Entry 6EMZ (X-ray diffraction, 2.79 A resolution); this record covers chains A and E of the 4 polymer chains in the assembly.

# Chain A
Name: Int protein
Organism: Enterococcus faecalis
Reference sequence: Q7BP35 (Q7BP35_ENTFL); residues 82-397 here = UniProt positions 82-397
Amino-acid sequence (317 residues; each row starts with the number of its first residue):
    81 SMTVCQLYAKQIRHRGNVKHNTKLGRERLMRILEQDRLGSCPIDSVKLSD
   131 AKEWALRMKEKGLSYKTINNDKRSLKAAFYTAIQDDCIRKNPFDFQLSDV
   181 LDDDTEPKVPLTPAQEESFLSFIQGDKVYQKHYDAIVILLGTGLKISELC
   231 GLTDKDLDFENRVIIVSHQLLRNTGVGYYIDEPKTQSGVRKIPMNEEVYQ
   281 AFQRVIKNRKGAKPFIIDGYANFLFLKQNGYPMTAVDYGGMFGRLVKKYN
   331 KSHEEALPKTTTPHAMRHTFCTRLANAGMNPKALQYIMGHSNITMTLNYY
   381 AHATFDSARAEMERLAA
Not modelled in the structure: 397
Differences from the reference sequence: expression tag (81); engineered mutation Lys225 (Arg in Q7BP35)
From the paper describing this entry:
  - binding site for the 44-nt DNA strand: Thr147, Asn150, Arg153, Tyr160, Gln249, Arg252, Thr254
  - mutagenesis - R153A, R153A/Y160A: decreased catalytic activity on strand exchange
  - mutagenesis - R153A, R153A/Y160A: decreased catalytic activity on excision
  - mutagenesis - R153A/Y160A: unchanged catalytic activity
  - catalytic residues: Lys225, His344, Arg347, His370, Tyr379, Tyr380
  - contacts within the chain: Met359-Tyr380 (hydrogen bond), Leu377-Tyr380 (backbone contact)
  - self-association interface (contacts with another copy of this molecule); pairs are residue here / residue on that copy: Tyr380-Lys362 (backbone contact)
  - mutagenesis - Y379F, Y380F: unchanged catalytic activity on cleave DNA
  - mutagenesis - Y379F/Y380F: abolished catalytic activity on cleave DNA
  - mutagenesis - Y380F: abolished catalytic activity on strand exchange
  - mutagenesis - Y379F: unchanged catalytic activity on strand exchange
  - specificity-determining residues: Asn150
  - binding site for the 44-nt DNA strand (chain E): Arg153
  - mutagenesis - Y379F/Y380F: abolished catalytic activity on suicide CI5 DNA

# Chain E
Molecule: 44-nt DNA strand
Sequence (44 nucleotides; each row starts with the number of its first residue; numbers below 1 keep their minus sign (DC-20 is residue -20)):
   -20 CTAAAATCCCATATAATTTTGCTATAAAATTTTAGGTTATCGCT
Not modelled in the structure: -20 to -15, 21-23

# How chain A and chain E interact
Contacting residue pairs (40):
  Arg95(A) with DA5(E), salt bridge to the phosphate; DA6(E), sugar contact
  Val98(A) with DA7(E), phosphate contact
  Lys99(A) with DA7(E), hydrogen bond to the phosphate; DA8(E), phosphate contact
  Asn101(A) with DA7(E), sugar contact; DA8(E), hydrogen bond to the phosphate; DT9(E), base contact
  Thr102(A) with DA6(E), sugar contact; DA7(E), hydrogen bond to the phosphate
  Arg106(A) with DA6(E), salt bridge to the phosphate
  Lys146(A) with DA5(E), base contact
  Asn150(A) with DA5(E), hydrogen bond to the base; DA6(E), base contact
  Arg153(A) with DA3(E), sugar contact; DT4(E), phosphate contact; DA5(E), salt bridge to the phosphate
  Ser154(A) with DA5(E), sugar contact
  Lys156(A) with DT4(E), salt bridge to the phosphate
  Ala157(A) with DT4(E), phosphate contact; DA5(E), sugar contact
  Tyr160(A) with DT4(E), stacking on the base
  Asn171(A) with DT4(E), hydrogen bond to the base
  Gln176(A) with DA3(E), hydrogen bond to the phosphate
  Lys225(A) with DT9(E), phosphate contact
  Ile226(A) with DT9(E), phosphate contact; DT10(E), phosphate contact
  Ser227(A) with DT9(E), hydrogen bond to the phosphate
  Gln249(A) with DA8(E), hydrogen bond to the phosphate
  Leu251(A) with DA8(E), phosphate contact; DT9(E), phosphate contact
  Asp261(A) with DA8(E), phosphate contact
  Ala315(A) with DT10(E), base contact
  Val316(A) with DT10(E), base contact; DT11(E), base contact
  Thr342(A) with DT10(E), hydrogen bond to the phosphate; DT11(E), phosphate contact
  Pro343(A) with DT10(E), phosphate contact
  His344(A) with DT9(E), phosphate contact; DT10(E), hydrogen bond to the phosphate
Interface residues without a listed pair, chain A (30 interface residues in all): Gly319, Gly320, Lys339, Ala345

# In short
Chain A and chain E form an interface of 30 and 9 residues respectively, with 10 hydrogen bonds, 4 salt
bridges and 1 aromatic stacking contact. Among the polar pairs are Asn150(A)-DA5(E), Asn171(A)-DT4(E) and
Lys99(A)-DA7(E). The paper reports catalytic residues Lys225(A), His344(A) and Arg347(A) among others; R153A
and R153A/Y160A of chain A reduce catalytic activity on strand exchange; 5 substitutions were tested in all.
Here chain A is Int protein (Enterococcus faecalis) and chain E is a 44-nt DNA strand. Entry 6EMZ (Structure
of the Tn1549 transposon Integrase (aa 82-397, R225K) in complex with circular intermediate DNA (CI5-DNA)) was
determined by X-ray diffraction (same publication as 6EMY, 6EN0, 6EN1 and 6EN2).
